7MIZ - chains E1 and E5 of the 100 polymer chains in the assembly; structure by electron microscopy, 3.40 A resolution.

# Chain E1 (and E5)
Molecule: Tubulin beta chain
From: Toxoplasma gondii
Notes: chain E5 of this document is another copy of the same molecule, construct and numbering; everything in this record applies to it too
Reference sequence: I7BFC9 (I7BFC9_TOXGO); residues 1-449 here = UniProt positions 1-449
Sequence (449 residues; row label = number of the first residue in the row):
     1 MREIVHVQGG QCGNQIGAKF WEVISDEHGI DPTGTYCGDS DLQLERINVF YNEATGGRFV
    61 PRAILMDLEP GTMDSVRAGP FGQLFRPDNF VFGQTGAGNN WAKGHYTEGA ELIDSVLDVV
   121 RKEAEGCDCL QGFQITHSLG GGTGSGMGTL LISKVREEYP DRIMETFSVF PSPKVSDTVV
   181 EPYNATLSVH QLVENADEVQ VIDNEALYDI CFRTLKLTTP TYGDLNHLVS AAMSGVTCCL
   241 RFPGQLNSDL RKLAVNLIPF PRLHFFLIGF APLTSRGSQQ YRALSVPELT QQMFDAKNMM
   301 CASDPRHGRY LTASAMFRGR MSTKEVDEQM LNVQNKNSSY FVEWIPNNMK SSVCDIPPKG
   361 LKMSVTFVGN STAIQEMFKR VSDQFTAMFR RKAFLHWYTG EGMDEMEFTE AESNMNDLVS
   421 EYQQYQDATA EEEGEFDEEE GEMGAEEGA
Not modelled in the structure: 427-449
Disulfide bonds: C238-C354
Ligand contacts: GDP (guanosine-5'-diphosphate): G10, Q11, C12, Q15, I16, S138, G141, G142, T143, G144, D177, T178, N204, L207, Y222, N226

# Chain E1 / chain E5 interface
Residue-residue contacts (21):
  K216(E1) with D88(E5), salt bridge
  S278(E1) with P87(E5); D88(E5)
  Q280(E1) with A54(E5); R58(E5)
  Y281(E1) with A54(E5); R58(E5), hydrogen bond; V60(E5), hydrophobic; Q83(E5), hydrogen bond (side chain-backbone); L84(E5); F85(E5); R86(E5), hydrogen bond (backbone-side chain); P87(E5)
  R282(E1) with A54(E5); T55(E5), hydrogen bond (backbone-side chain)
  A283(E1) with E53(E5); A54(E5); T55(E5)
  L284(E1) with T55(E5), hydrogen bond (backbone-side chain)
  Q291(E1) with K122(E5)
  K297(E1) with D118(E5), salt bridge

# Summary
Chain E1 and chain E5 form an interface of 9 and 13 residues respectively; the contacts include 5 hydrogen
bonds and 2 salt bridges. Polar contacts include K216(E1)-D88(E5), K297(E1)-D118(E5) and Y281(E1)-R58(E5).
Ligands of chain E1: GDP.
Both chains are Tubulin beta chain (Toxoplasma gondii). Entry 7MIZ (Atomic structure of cortical microtubule
from Toxoplasma gondii) was determined by electron microscopy.
